7EKQ - chains B and H of the 19 polymer chains in the assembly; structure by electron microscopy, 3.60 A resolution.

# Chain B
Name: ATP-dependent Clp protease proteolytic subunit
Organism: Chlamydomonas reinhardtii
Notes: EC 3.4.21.92
UniProtKB: A8IL21 (A8IL21_CHLRE); residues 1-238 here correspond to UniProt positions 19-256 (UniProt number = residue number + 18)
Amino-acid sequence (238 residues; row label = number of the first residue in the row):
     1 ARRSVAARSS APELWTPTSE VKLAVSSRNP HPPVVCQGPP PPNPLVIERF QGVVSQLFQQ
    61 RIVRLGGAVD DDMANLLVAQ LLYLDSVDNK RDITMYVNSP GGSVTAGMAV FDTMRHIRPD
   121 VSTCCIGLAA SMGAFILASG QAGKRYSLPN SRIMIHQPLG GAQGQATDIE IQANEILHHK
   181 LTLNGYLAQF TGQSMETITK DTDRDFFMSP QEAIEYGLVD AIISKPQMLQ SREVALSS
Not modelled in the structure: 1-41, 235-238

# Chain H
Name: ATP-dependent Clp protease proteolytic subunit
Organism: Chlamydomonas reinhardtii
Notes: EC 3.4.21.92
UniProtKB: P42380 (CLPP_CHLRE); residues 316-523 here correspond to UniProt positions 317-524 (UniProt number = residue number + 1)
Amino-acid sequence (208 residues; each row starts with the number of its first residue):
   316 NYLDQGALNN ESGRSLYRKQ TERVIQEEES KKVFMIINSF GGSVGNGITV HDALQFIKAG
   376 SLTLALGVAA SAASLALAGG TIGERYVTEG CHTMIHQPEG GLNGQASDIW IDSQEIMKIR
   436 LDVAEIYSLS TYRPRHKILR DLDRDFYLTA METIYYGLAD EIATNEVMHS IVEMTNQVWS
   496 YHDSKQERLL ESRASLVGDS TQTQESNS
Not modelled in the structure: 316-344, 493-523
Curated features (UniProtKB/Swiss-Prot):
  - active site: Ser-386 (Nucleophile), His-411

# Chain B / chain H interface
Contacting residue pairs (37):
  Gln-157(B) with Gln-420(H), hydrogen bond; Ala-421(H); Ser-422(H), hydrogen bond (side chain-backbone)
  Pro-158(B) with Gln-420(H); Ala-421(H), hydrogen bond (backbone-backbone)
  Leu-159(B) with Gly-419(H); Gln-420(H)
  Gly-160(B) with Asn-418(H); Gly-419(H), hydrogen bond (backbone-backbone)
  Gly-161(B) with Leu-417(H); Asn-418(H)
  Ala-162(B) with Gly-416(H); Leu-417(H), hydrogen bond (backbone-backbone)
  Gln-163(B) with Gly-415(H), hydrogen bond (side chain-backbone); Gly-416(H)
  Gly-164(B) with Glu-414(H); Gly-415(H)
  Gln-165(B) with Gln-412(H); Glu-414(H); Asp-458(H); Asp-460(H)
  Ala-166(B) with Gln-412(H); Pro-413(H); Ile-431(H), hydrophobic
  Thr-167(B) with Gln-412(H), hydrogen bond; Asp-458(H)
  Ile-169(B) with Gly-416(H); Ser-428(H)
  Ala-173(B) with Ile-424(H), hydrophobic; Ser-428(H)
  Asn-174(B) with Trp-425(H)
  Ile-176(B) with Ala-421(H), hydrophobic
  Leu-177(B) with Ala-421(H); Trp-425(H), hydrophobic
  Lys-180(B) with Ala-421(H)
  Asp-203(B) with Gln-420(H)
  Arg-204(B) with Gln-420(H), hydrogen bond
Other interface residues (no listed pair), chain B (20 interface residues in all): Glu-170
Other interface residues (no listed pair), chain H (20 interface residues in all): Met-432, Arg-435, Arg-459

# Overview
Chain B and chain H each contribute 20 residues to their interface; the contacts include 8 hydrogen bonds.
Among the polar pairs are Gln-157(B)/Gln-420(H), Gln-157(B)/Ser-422(H) and Gln-163(B)/Gly-415(H). From
UniProt: active-site residues Ser-386(H) and His-411(H) on chain H.
Chain B is ATP-dependent Clp protease proteolytic subunit and chain H is ATP-dependent Clp protease
proteolytic subunit, both from Chlamydomonas reinhardtii; the structure, CrClpP-S2c, was determined by
electron microscopy together with 7EKO from the same study.
